4YMU - chains J and A of the 4 polymer chains in the assembly; structure by X-ray diffraction, 2.50 A resolution.

# Chain J (and A)
Name: ABC-type polar amino acid transport system, ATPase component
Source organism: Caldanaerobacter subterraneus subsp. tengcongensis MB4
Notes: chain A of this document is another copy of the same molecule, construct and numbering; everything in this record applies to it too
Reference sequence: Q8RCC2 (Q8RCC2_CALS4); numbering as in UniProt (aligned over 1-240)
Sequence (240 residues; numbered 1 to 240; the number before each row is that of its first residue):
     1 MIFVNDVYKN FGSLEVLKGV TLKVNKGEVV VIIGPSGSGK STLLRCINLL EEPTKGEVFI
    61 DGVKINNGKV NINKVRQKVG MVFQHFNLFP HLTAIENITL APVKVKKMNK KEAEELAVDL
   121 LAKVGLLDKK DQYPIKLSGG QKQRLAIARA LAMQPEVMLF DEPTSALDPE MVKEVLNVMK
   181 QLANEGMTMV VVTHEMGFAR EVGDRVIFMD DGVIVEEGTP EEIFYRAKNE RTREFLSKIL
Metal / ion sites: Mg2+: Ser41 (together with ATP)
Ligand contacts: ATP (adenosine-5'-triphosphate): Phe11, Leu14, Val16, Pro35, Ser36, Gly37, Ser38, Gly39, Lys40, Ser41, Thr42, Glu51, Glu162, His194

# How chain J and chain A interact
Pairs across the interface (23; chain J residue first):
  Pro35(J) with Glu170(A)
  Ser36(J) with Asp168(A), hydrogen bond; Glu170(A), hydrogen bond (backbone-side chain)
  Asp168(J) with Ser36(A)
  Pro169(J) with His194(A); Lys238(A); Ile239(A), hydrophobic
  Glu170(J) with Pro35(A); Ser36(A), hydrogen bond (side chain-backbone); Phe235(A); Lys238(A)
  Lys173(J) with Ser237(A); Lys238(A), hydrogen bond (side chain-backbone); Leu240(A), hydrogen bond (side chain-backbone)
  His194(J) with Pro169(A)
  Phe235(J) with Glu170(A)
  Ser237(J) with Lys173(A)
  Lys238(J) with Glu170(A); Lys173(A), hydrogen bond (backbone-side chain)
  Ile239(J) with Pro169(A), hydrophobic; Glu170(A); Lys173(A)
  Leu240(J) with Lys173(A), hydrogen bond (backbone-side chain)

# Summary
Chain J and chain A each contribute 12 residues to their interface, with 7 hydrogen bonds. Polar contacts
include Ser36(J)-Asp168(A), Ser36(J)-Glu170(A) and Lys173(J)-Lys238(A). Chain J binds ATP.
Chain J and chain A are both ABC-type polar amino acid transport system, ATPase component (Caldanaerobacter
subterraneus subsp. tengcongensis MB4); the structure, Crystal structure of an amino acid ABC transporter
complex with arginines and ATPs, was determined by X-ray diffraction (same publication as 4YMS, 4YMT, 4YMV,
4YMW and 4YMX).
